Entry 9AUD (X-ray diffraction, 2.90 A resolution); this record covers chains D and A of the 4 polymer chains in the assembly.

== Chain D ==
Protein: Nucleoprotein, H-2 class II histocompatibility antigen, A beta chain
Organism: Influenza A virus H3N2
Reference sequence: chimeric construct of O92607, P14483: residues -25 to -13 from O92607 (O92607_9INFA) positions 311-325 (UniProt number = residue number + 336); residues -13 to 186 from P14483 positions 28-216 (UniProt number = residue number + 30)
Chain sequence (228 residues; row label = number of the first residue in the row; note: 14 numbers in that range are skipped by the numbering (no residue carries them; nothing is unmodelled there); a row labelled like -13A--13U holds insertion residues (, then the next letters in order); numbers below 1 keep their minus sign (Gln-25 is residue -25)):
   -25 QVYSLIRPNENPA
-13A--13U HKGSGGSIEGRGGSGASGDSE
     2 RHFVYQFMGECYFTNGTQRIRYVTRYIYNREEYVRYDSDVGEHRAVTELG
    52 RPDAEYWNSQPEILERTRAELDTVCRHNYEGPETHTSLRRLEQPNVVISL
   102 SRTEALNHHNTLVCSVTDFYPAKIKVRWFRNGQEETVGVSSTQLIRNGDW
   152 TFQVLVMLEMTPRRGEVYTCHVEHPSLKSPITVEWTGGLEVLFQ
Not modelled in the structure: -13A to -13U, 105-111, 138-139, 163-167, 189-195
Differences from the reference sequence: linker (-13C to -13Q); expression tag (187-195)
Disulfide bonds: Cys12-Cys76, Cys115-Cys171
Glycans and other covalent adducts: N-acetylglucosamine (NAG) linked to Asn16
Curated features (UniProtKB/Swiss-Prot):
  - glycosylation: Asn16 (N-linked (GlcNAc...) asparagine)

== Chain A ==
Protein: NPLCK1-2_TCR TRAV6-5 alpha chain
Organism: Mus musculus
Chain sequence (210 residues; row label = number of the first residue in the row; note: 14 numbers in that range are skipped by the numbering (no residue carries them; nothing is unmodelled there); numbering starts at 0):
     0 MGDSVTQTEGPVTLSEGTSLTVNCSYETKQ
    36 YPTLFWYVQYPGEGPQLLFKVPKA
    63 NEKGSS
    74 RGFEATYNKEATSFHLQKASVQESDSAVYYCALSLNSGGSNAKLTFGKGT
   124 KLSVKSHIQNPDPAVYQLRDSKSSDKSVCLFTDFDSQTNVSQSKDSDVYI
   174 TDKCVLDMRSMDFKSNSAVAWSNKSDFACANAFNNSIIPEDTFFPSPESS
Not modelled in the structure: 0, 132-133, 147-148, 159-165, 180-186, 204-223
Disulfide bonds: Cys23-Cys104

== Interface between chain D and chain A ==
Residue-residue contacts (18; chain D residue first):
  Val-24(D) with Gln29(A)
  Tyr-23(D) with Gln29(A), hydrogen bond (backbone-side chain)
  Ser-22(D) with Gln29(A), hydrogen bond; Ser110(A), hydrogen bond (side chain-backbone)
  Leu-21(D) with Ser110(A), hydrogen bond (backbone-backbone); Gly111(A)
  Arg-19(D) with Leu108(A); Asn109(A), hydrogen bond (side chain-backbone); Ser110(A); Gly111(A), hydrogen bond (side chain-backbone); Gly112(A), hydrogen bond (side chain-backbone); Ser113(A); Asn114(A), hydrogen bond
  Thr74(D) with Tyr36(A); Ser110(A), hydrogen bond
  Val75(D) with Ser110(A)
  His78(D) with Lys28(A), hydrogen bond (side chain-backbone); Gln29(A)
Also at the interface, not in a pair above, chain D (9 interface residues in all): Gln-25

== In short ==
The interface between chain D and chain A involves 9 residues on one side and 10 on the other, with 10
hydrogen bonds. Polar contacts include Tyr-23(D)-Gln29(A), Ser-22(D)-Gln29(A) and Ser-22(D)-Ser110(A).
N-acetylglucosamine is covalently linked to Asn16(D).
Here chain D is Nucleoprotein, H-2 class II histocompatibility antigen, A beta chain (Influenza A virus H3N2)
and chain A is NPLCK1-2_TCR TRAV6-5 alpha chain (Mus musculus). Entry 9AUD (Immune receptor complex) was
determined by X-ray diffraction together with 8VQ8 from the same study.
